Entry 6DWW (X-ray diffraction, 2.85 A resolution); this record covers chains A and C of the 4 polymer chains in the assembly.

[Chain A]
Molecule: Hermes transposase
From: Musca domestica
UniProtKB: Q25438 (Q25438_MUSDO); numbering as in UniProt; present here: 80-470, 491-612
Chain sequence (517 residues; each row starts with the number of its first residue; note: 20 numbers in that range are skipped by the numbering (no residue carries them; nothing is unmodelled there)):
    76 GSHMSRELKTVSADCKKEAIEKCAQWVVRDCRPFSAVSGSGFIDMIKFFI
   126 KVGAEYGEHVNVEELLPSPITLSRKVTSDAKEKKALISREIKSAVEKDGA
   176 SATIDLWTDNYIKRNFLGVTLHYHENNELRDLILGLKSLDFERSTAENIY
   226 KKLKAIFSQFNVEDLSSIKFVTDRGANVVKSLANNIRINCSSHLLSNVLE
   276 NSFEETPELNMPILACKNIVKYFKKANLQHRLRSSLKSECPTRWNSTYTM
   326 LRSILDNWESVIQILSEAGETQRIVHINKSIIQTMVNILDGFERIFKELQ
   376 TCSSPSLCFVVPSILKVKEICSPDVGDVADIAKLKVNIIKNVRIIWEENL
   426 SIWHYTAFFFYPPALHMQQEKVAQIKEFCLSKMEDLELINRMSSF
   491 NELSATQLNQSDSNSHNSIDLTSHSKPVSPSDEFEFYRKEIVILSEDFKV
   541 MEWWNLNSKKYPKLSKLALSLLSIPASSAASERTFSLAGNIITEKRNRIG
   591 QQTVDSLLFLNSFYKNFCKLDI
Unresolved in the structure: 76-80, 491-516, 610-612
Differences from the reference sequence: expression tag (76-79); conflict Gly128 (Lys in Q25438); engineered mutation Ser519 (Cys in Q25438)
Ion coordination: Mn2+ site 1: Asp180, Asp248 (shared with DG18(C) of chain C; 1 residue of chain D); Mn2+ site 2: Glu572 (shared with DG18(C) of chain C)
What the authors report for this chain:
  - catalytic residues: Asp180, Asp248, Glu572 (citing earlier work)
  - Mn2+ coordination: Asp180, Asp248, Glu572
  - binding site for the 25-nt DNA strand (chain C): Arg149, His268
  - catalytic residues: His268
  - contacts within the chain: Cys265-Ser267 (backbone contact), Cys265-His268, Cys265-Ser568 (backbone contact)
  - mutagenesis - H268A, H268F, H268Q, H268W, H268Y: abolished catalytic activity
  - binding site for the 7-nt DNA strand: Arg249

[Chain C]
Molecule: 25-nt DNA strand
Sequence (25 nucleotides; each row starts with the number of its first residue):
     1 CTTGTTGTTGTTCTCTGGTTCACGC
Ion coordination: Mn2+ site 1 near DG17 (its only coordinating residue here); Mn2+ site 2: DG18 (shared with Asp180(A), Asp248(A) of chain A; 1 residue of chain D)

[Chain A / chain C interface]
Contacting residue pairs - 31 pairs, chain A then chain C:
  Asp180(A) - DG18(C)  phosphate contact
  Trp182(A) - DT16(C)  phosphate contact
  Trp182(A) - DG17(C)  phosphate contact
  Thr183(A) - DT19(C)  phosphate contact
  Arg218(A) - DC21(C)  salt bridge to the phosphate
  Ser219(A) - DC21(C)  hydrogen bond to the phosphate
  Thr220(A) - DC21(C)  phosphate contact
  Thr220(A) - DA22(C)  hydrogen bond to the phosphate
  Ala221(A) - DA22(C)  hydrogen bond to the phosphate
  Ala251(A) - DC21(C)  base contact
  Ala251(A) - DA22(C)  sugar contact
  Asn252(A) - DC21(C)  phosphate contact
  Asn252(A) - DA22(C)  sugar contact
  Lys255(A) - DA22(C)  phosphate contact
  Lys255(A) - DC23(C)  phosphate contact
  His268(A) - DG18(C)  salt bridge to the phosphate
  Ser309(A) - DC13(C)  hydrogen bond to the phosphate
  Ser310(A) - DC13(C)  hydrogen bond to the phosphate
  Lys312(A) - DC13(C)  salt bridge to the phosphate
  Thr317(A) - DG17(C)  base contact
  Thr317(A) - DG18(C)  base contact
  Arg318(A) - DC15(C)  salt bridge to the phosphate
  Arg318(A) - DT16(C)  salt bridge to the phosphate
  Arg318(A) - DG17(C)  base contact
  Trp319(A) - DG17(C)  stacking on the base
  Gln375(A) - DG17(C)  hydrogen bond to the base
  Glu572(A) - DT16(C)  sugar contact
  Glu572(A) - DG17(C)  phosphate contact
  Arg573(A) - DT16(C)  base contact
  Ser576(A) - DC15(C)  hydrogen bond to the base
  Ser576(A) - DT16(C)  sugar contact
Other interface residues (no listed pair), chain A (26 interface residues in all): Asn185, Asp248, Arg308, Ala569, Phe575
Other interface residues (no listed pair), chain C (10 interface residues in all): DT12

[Summary]
26 residues of chain A face 10 of chain C across their interface, with 7 hydrogen bonds, 5 salt bridges and 1
aromatic stacking contact. Polar contacts include Gln375(A)-DG17(C), Ser576(A)-DC15(C) and Ser219(A)-DC21(C).
The paper reports catalytic residues Asp180(A), Asp248(A) and Glu572(A) among others; H268A, H268F and H268Q
of chain A, among others, abolish catalytic activity; 5 substitutions were tested in all.
Here chain A is Hermes transposase (Musca domestica) and chain C is a 25-nt DNA strand. Entry 6DWW (Hermes
transposase deletion dimer complex with (A/T) DNA and Mn2+) was determined by X-ray diffraction together with
6DWY, 6DWZ and 6DX0 from the same study.
